PDB entry 8ABY | electron microscopy, 3.70 A resolution | chains D and T of the 8 polymer chains in the assembly

# Chain D
Name: DNA-directed RNA polymerase subunit beta'
Source organism: Escherichia coli K-12
Notes: EC 2.7.7.6
UniProtKB: P0A8T8 (RPOC_ECO57); residue numbers follow UniProt; this construct covers 1-1406
Sequence (1406 residues; numbered 1 to 1406; the number before each row is that of its first residue):
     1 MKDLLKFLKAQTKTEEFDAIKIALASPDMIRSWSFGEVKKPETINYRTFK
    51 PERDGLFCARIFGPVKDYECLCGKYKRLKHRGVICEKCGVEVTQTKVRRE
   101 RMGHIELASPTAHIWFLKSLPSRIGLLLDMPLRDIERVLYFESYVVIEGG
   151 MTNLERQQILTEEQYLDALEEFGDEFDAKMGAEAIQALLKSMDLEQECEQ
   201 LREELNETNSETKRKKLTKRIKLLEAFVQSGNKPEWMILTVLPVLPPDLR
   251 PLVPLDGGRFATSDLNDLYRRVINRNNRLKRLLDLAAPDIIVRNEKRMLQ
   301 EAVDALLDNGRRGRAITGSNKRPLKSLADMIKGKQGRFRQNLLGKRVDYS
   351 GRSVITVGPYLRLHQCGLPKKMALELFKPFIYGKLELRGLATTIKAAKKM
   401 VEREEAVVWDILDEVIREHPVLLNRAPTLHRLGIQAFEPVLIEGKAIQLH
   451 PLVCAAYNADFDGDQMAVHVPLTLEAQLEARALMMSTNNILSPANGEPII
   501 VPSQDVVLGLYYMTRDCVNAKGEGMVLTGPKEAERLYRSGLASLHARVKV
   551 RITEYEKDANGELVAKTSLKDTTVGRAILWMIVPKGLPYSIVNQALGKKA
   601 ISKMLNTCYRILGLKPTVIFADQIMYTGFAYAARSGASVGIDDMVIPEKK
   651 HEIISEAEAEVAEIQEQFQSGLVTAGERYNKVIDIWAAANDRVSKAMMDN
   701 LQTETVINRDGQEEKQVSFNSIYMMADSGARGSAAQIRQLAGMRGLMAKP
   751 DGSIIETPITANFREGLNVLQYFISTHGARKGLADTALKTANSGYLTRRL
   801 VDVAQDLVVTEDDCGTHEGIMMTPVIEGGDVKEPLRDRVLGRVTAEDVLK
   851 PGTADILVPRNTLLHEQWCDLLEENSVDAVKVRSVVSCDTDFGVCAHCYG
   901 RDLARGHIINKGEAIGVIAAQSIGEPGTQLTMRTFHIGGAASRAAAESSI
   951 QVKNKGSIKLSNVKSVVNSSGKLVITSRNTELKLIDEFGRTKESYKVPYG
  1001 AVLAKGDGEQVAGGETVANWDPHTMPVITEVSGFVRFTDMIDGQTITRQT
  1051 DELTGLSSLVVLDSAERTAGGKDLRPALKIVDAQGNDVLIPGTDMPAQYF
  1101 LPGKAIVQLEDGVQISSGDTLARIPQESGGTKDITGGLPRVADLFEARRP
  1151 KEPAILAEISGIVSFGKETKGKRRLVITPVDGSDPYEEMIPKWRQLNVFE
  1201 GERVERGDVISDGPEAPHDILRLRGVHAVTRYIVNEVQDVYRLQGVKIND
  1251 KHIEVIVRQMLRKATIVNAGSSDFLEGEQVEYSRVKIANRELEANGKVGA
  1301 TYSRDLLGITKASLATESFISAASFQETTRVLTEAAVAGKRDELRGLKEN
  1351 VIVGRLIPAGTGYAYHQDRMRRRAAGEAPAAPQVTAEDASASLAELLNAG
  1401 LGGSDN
Unresolved in the structure: 1-15, 934-947, 1127-1135, 1374-1406
Bound ions: Zn2+ site 1: Cys72, Cys85, Cys88; Mg2+: Asp460, Asp462, Asp464 (shared with 1 residue of chain R); Zn2+ site 2: Cys814, Cys888, Cys895, Cys898
Swiss-Prot annotation at these positions:
  - binding site (Zn(2+)): Cys70, Cys72, Cys85, Cys88, Cys814, Cys888, Cys895, Cys898
  - binding site (Mg(2+)): Asp460, Asp462, Asp464
  - modified residue: Lys972 (N6-acetyllysine)

# Chain T
Molecule: Template DNA
Sequence (44 nucleotides; each row starts with the number of its first residue):
     1 GCCGGGGGAGGTCAAAAGCGCAAAAAAGCGGCGACGTACTGACC
Unresolved in the structure: 1-6, 30-44

# How chain D and chain T interact
Contacting residue pairs - 20 pairs, chain D then chain T:
  Ser210(D) - DG8(T)  sugar contact
  Ser210(D) - DA9(T)  phosphate contact
  Glu211(D) - DA9(T)  hydrogen bond to the phosphate
  Thr212(D) - DA9(T)  phosphate contact
  Arg311(D) - DA17(T)  salt bridge to the phosphate
  Ser319(D) - DC29(T)  phosphate contact
  Lys334(D) - DC21(T)  salt bridge to the phosphate
  Arg339(D) - DC21(T)  salt bridge to the phosphate
  Arg346(D) - DA23(T)  salt bridge to the phosphate
  Arg352(D) - DA22(T)  hydrogen bond to the phosphate
  Arg352(D) - DA23(T)  hydrogen bond to the phosphate
  Pro427(D) - DG20(T)  base contact
  Thr790(D) - DG20(T)  base contact
  Ala791(D) - DG20(T)  phosphate contact
  Tyr795(D) - DC19(T)  phosphate contact
  Arg798(D) - DC19(T)  salt bridge to the phosphate
  Arg798(D) - DC21(T)  salt bridge to the phosphate
  Met1189(D) - DG10(T)  phosphate contact
  Glu1327(D) - DA17(T)  sugar contact
  Glu1327(D) - DG18(T)  hydrogen bond to the phosphate
Interface residues without a listed pair, chain D (21 interface residues in all): Leu120, Asn209, Ala426, Gln1326, Thr1329
Interface residues without a listed pair, chain T (13 interface residues in all): DA16, DA24

# Overview
Chain D and chain T form an interface of 21 and 13 residues respectively; the contacts include 4 hydrogen
bonds and 6 salt bridges. Among the polar pairs are Glu211(D)-DA9(T), Arg352(D)-DA22(T) and Arg352(D)-DA23(T).
From UniProt: 8 Zn2+-binding residues and 3 Mg2+-binding residues on chain D.
Chain D is DNA-directed RNA polymerase subunit beta' (Escherichia coli K-12) and chain T is Template DNA; the
structure, RNA polymerase bound to purified in vitro transcribed regulatory RNA putL - pause prone, closed
clamp ..., was determined by electron microscopy, deposited together with 8ABZ, 8AC0, 8AC1, 8AC2, 8ACP and
8AD1.
